Entry 8IXG (electron microscopy, 4.40 A resolution (low resolution: residue-level contacts below are approximate; hydrogen-bond / salt-bridge calls are withheld)); this record covers chains J and Z of the 12 polymer chains in the assembly.

# Chain J
Protein: Tubulin alpha-4A chain
Source organism: Mus musculus
Notes: EC 3.6.5.-
UniProt: P68368 (TBA4A_MOUSE); the construct has insertions or renumbered stretches relative to UniProt, so the offset changes along the chain: 1-42 = UniProt 1-42; 49-454 = UniProt 43-448
Amino-acid sequence (454 residues; each row starts with the number of its first residue):
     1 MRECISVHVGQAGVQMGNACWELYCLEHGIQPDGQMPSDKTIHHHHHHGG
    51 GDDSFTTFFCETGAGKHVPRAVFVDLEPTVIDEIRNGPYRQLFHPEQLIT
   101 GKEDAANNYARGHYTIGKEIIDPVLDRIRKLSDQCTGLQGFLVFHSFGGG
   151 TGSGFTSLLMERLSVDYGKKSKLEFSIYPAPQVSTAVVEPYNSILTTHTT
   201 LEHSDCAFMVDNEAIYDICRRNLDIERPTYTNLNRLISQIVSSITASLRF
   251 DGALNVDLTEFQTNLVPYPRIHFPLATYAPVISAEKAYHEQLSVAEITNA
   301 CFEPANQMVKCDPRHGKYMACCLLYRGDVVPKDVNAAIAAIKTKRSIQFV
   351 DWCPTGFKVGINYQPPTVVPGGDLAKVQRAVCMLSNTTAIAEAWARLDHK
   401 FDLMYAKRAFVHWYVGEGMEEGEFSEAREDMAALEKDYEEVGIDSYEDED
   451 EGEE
Not modelled in the structure: 1, 37-51, 444-454
Construct notes: insertion (43-48)
Ligand contacts:
  - phosphomethylphosphonic acid guanylate ester (G2P): Ala-253, Leu-254, Asn-255, Asp-257, Glu-260
  - GTP (guanosine-5'-triphosphate): Gly-10, Gln-11, Ala-12, Gln-15, Asp-75, Glu-77, Asp-104, Ala-105, Ala-106, Asn-107, Ser-146, Gly-148, Gly-149, Gly-150, Thr-151, Gly-152, Ile-177, Thr-185, Tyr-230, Leu-233, Asn-234
Swiss-Prot annotation at these positions:
  - motif: Met-1 to Cys-4 (MREC motif)
  - active site: Glu-260
  - binding site (GTP): Gln-11, Glu-77, Ser-146, Gly-150, Thr-151, Thr-185, Asn-212, Asn-234
  - binding site (Mg(2+)): Glu-77
  - modified residue: Lys-40 (N6-acetyllysine), Ser-54 (Phosphoserine), Tyr-89 (3'-nitrotyrosine), Tyr-438 (Phosphotyrosine), Ser-445 (Phosphoserine)

# Chain Z
Protein: Tubulin beta-2A chain
Source organism: Mus musculus
UniProt: Q7TMM9 (TBB2A_MOUSE); numbering as in UniProt (aligned over 1-445)
Amino-acid sequence (457 residues; each row starts with the number of its first residue):
     1 MREIVHIQAGQCGNQIGAKFWEVISDEHGIDPTGSYHGDSDLQLERINVY
    51 YNEAAGNKYVPRAILVDLEPGTMDSVRSGPFGQIFRPDNFVFGQSGAGNN
   101 WAKGHYTEGAELVDSVLDVVRKESESCDCLQGFQLTHSLGGGTGSGMGTL
   151 LISKIREEYPDRIMNTFSVMPSPKVSDTVVEPYNATLSVHQLVENTDETY
   201 SIDNEALYDICFRTLKLTTPTYGDLNHLVSATMSGVTTCLRFPGQLNADL
   251 RKLAVNMVPFPRLHFFMPGFAPLTSRGSQQYRALTVPELTQQMFDSKNMM
   301 AACDPRHGRYLTVAAIFRGRMSMKEVDEQMLNVQNKNSSYFVEWIPNNVK
   351 TAVCDIPPRGLKMSATFIGNSTAIQELFKRISEQFTAMFRRKAFLHWYTG
   401 EGMDEMEFTEAESNMNDLVSEYQQYQDATADEQGEFEEEEGEDEAGGSGG
   451 DYKDDDK
Not modelled in the structure: 427-457
Construct notes: expression tag (446-457)
Ligand contacts:
  - phosphomethylphosphonic acid guanylate ester (G2P): Gly-10, Gln-11, Cys-12, Gly-13, Gln-15, Ile-16, Asp-67, Glu-69, Gly-98, Asn-99, Ser-138, Gly-140, Gly-141, Gly-142, Thr-143, Gly-144, Asp-177, Thr-178, Asn-204, Leu-207, Tyr-222, Leu-225, Asn-226
  - GTP (guanosine-5'-triphosphate): Leu-246, Asn-247, Lys-252
Swiss-Prot annotation at these positions:
  - motif: Met-1 to Ile-4 (MREI motif)
  - binding site (GTP): Gln-11, Glu-69, Ser-138, Gly-142, Thr-143, Gly-144, Asn-204, Asn-226
  - binding site (Mg(2+)): Glu-69
  - modified residue: Ser-40 (Phosphoserine), Lys-58 (N6-acetyllysine), Ser-172 (Phosphoserine), Thr-285 (Phosphothreonine), Thr-290 (Phosphothreonine), Arg-318 (Omega-N-methylarginine), Glu-438 (5-glutamyl polyglutamate)
  - cross-link (Glycyl lysine isopeptide (Lys-Gly)): Lys-58 (interchain with G-Cter in ubiquitin), Lys-324 (interchain with G-Cter in ubiquitin)

# How chain J and chain Z interact
Pairs across the interface (87):
  Gln-11(J) with Gly-244(Z); Gln-245(Z); Asn-247(Z)
  Gln-15(J) with Gln-245(Z)
  Glu-77(J) with Arg-2(Z); Asn-247(Z)
  Pro-78(J) with Arg-2(Z); Arg-46(Z)
  Thr-79(J) with Arg-46(Z); Cys-239(Z); Asn-247(Z)
  Val-80(J) with Asn-247(Z)
  Asp-82(J) with Glu-45(Z); Arg-46(Z)
  Asn-86(J) with Glu-45(Z)
  Lys-102(J) with Met-1(Z); Arg-2(Z); Asp-128(Z); Cys-129(Z)
  Glu-103(J) with Arg-2(Z); Gln-131(Z); Arg-251(Z)
  Asp-104(J) with Arg-2(Z); Asp-249(Z)
  Ala-106(J) with Arg-251(Z); Lys-252(Z); Val-255(Z)
  Asn-107(J) with Lys-252(Z); Asn-256(Z); Lys-350(Z)
  Arg-111(J) with Arg-162(Z); Arg-251(Z)
  Gln-182(J) with Leu-331(Z); Gln-334(Z); Asn-347(Z)
  Val-183(J) with Leu-331(Z)
  Ser-184(J) with Asn-347(Z)
  Thr-185(J) with Val-349(Z); Lys-350(Z); Thr-351(Z)
  Ala-186(J) with Asn-347(Z); Val-349(Z); Lys-350(Z)
  Val-187(J) with Asn-256(Z); Thr-312(Z); Asn-347(Z); Val-349(Z)
  Val-188(J) with Val-255(Z); Asn-256(Z)
  Tyr-216(J) with Met-323(Z); Lys-324(Z); Asp-327(Z)
  Arg-220(J) with Lys-324(Z)
  Ile-225(J) with Lys-324(Z)
  Glu-226(J) with Lys-324(Z)
  Arg-227(J) with Ser-322(Z); Glu-325(Z)
  Pro-228(J) with Ser-322(Z); Met-323(Z); Lys-324(Z)
  Thr-229(J) with Met-323(Z)
  Tyr-230(J) with Gln-245(Z); Leu-246(Z); Met-323(Z)
  Thr-231(J) with Gln-245(Z)
  Lys-400(J) with Pro-346(Z)
  Leu-403(J) with Glu-343(Z); Trp-344(Z)
  Met-404(J) with Trp-344(Z); Ile-345(Z); Pro-346(Z)
  Lys-407(J) with Phe-260(Z); Trp-344(Z); Tyr-425(Z)
  Arg-408(J) with Phe-260(Z)
  Ala-409(J) with Trp-344(Z)
  Phe-410(J) with Val-255(Z); Asn-256(Z); Pro-259(Z); Ile-345(Z)
  His-412(J) with Val-258(Z); Pro-259(Z); Phe-260(Z); Pro-261(Z)
  Trp-413(J) with Ala-254(Z); Val-255(Z); Val-258(Z)
Interface residues without a listed pair, chain J (42 interface residues in all): Pro-190, Cys-219, Val-411
Interface residues without a listed pair, chain Z (44 interface residues in all): Asp-197, Leu-240, Met-321, Asn-348

# Summary
42 residues of chain J and 44 residues of chain Z are in contact. GTP is bound between chain J and chain Z.
Chain J binds phosphomethylphosphonic acid guanylate ester. Ligands of chain Z: phosphomethylphosphonic acid
guanylate ester.
Chain J is Tubulin alpha-4A chain and chain Z is Tubulin beta-2A chain, both from Mus musculus; the structure,
GMPCPP-Alpha4A/Beta2A-microtubule decorated with kinesin seam region, was determined by electron microscopy
together with 8IXA, 8IXB, 8IXD, 8IXE and 8IXF from the same study.
